Entry 6EU2 (electron microscopy, 3.40 A resolution); this record covers chains B and J of the 17 polymer chains in the assembly.

# Chain B
Molecule: DNA-directed RNA polymerase III subunit RPC2
Source organism: Saccharomyces cerevisiae (strain ATCC 204508 / S288c)
Notes: EC 2.7.7.6
Reference sequence: P22276 (RPC2_YEAST); residue numbers follow UniProt; this construct covers 1-1149
Sequence (1149 residues; numbered 1 to 1149; the number before each row is that of its first residue):
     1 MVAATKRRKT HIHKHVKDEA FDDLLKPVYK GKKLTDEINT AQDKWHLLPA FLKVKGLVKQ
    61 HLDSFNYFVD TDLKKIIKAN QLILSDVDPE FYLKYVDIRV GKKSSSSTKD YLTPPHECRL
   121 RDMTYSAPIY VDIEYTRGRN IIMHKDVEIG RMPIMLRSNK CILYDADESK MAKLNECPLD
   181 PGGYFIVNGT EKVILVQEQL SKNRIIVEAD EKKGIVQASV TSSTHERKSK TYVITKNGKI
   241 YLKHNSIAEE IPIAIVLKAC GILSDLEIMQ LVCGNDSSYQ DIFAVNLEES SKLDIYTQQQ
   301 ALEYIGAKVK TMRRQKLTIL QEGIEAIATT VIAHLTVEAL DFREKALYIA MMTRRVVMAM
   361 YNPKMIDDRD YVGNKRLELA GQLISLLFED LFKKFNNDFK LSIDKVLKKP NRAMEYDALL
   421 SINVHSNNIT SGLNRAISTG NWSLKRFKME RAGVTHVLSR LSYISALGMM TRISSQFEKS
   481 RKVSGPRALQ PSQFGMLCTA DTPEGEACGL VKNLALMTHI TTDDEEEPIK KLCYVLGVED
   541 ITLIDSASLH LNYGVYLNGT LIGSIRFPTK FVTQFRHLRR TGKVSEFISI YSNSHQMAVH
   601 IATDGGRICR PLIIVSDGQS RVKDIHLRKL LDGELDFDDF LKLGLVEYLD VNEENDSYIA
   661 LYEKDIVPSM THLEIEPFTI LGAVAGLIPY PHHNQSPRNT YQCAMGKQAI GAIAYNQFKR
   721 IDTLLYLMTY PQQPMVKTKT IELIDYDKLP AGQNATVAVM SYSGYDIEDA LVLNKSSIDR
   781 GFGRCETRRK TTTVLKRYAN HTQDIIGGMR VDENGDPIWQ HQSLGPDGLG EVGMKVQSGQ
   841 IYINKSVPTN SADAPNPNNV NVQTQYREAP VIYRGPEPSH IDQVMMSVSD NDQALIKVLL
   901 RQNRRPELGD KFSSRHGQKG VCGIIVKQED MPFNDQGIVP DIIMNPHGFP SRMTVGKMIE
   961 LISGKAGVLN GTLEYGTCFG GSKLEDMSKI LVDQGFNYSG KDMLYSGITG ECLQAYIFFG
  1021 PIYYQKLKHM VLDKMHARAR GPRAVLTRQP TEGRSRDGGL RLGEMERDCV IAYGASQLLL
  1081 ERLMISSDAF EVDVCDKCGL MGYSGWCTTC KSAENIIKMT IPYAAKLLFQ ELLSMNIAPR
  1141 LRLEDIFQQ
Disordered / not traced: 1-35
UniProt features mapped onto this chain:
  - zinc finger: C1095 to C1110 (C4-type)
  - binding site (Zn(2+)): C1095, C1098, C1107, C1110
Metal / ion sites: Zn2+: C1095, K1097, C1107

# Chain J
Molecule: DNA-directed RNA polymerases I, II, and III subunit RPABC5
Source organism: Saccharomyces cerevisiae (strain ATCC 204508 / S288c)
Reference sequence: P22139 (RPAB5_YEAST); residues 1-70 here = UniProt positions 1-70
Sequence (70 residues; row label = number of the first residue in the row):
     1 MIVPVRCFSC GKVVGDKWES YLNLLQEDEL DEGTALSRLG LKRYCCRRMI LTHVDLIEKF
    61 LRYNPLEKRD
Disordered / not traced: 69-70
UniProt features mapped onto this chain:
  - binding site (Zn(2+)): C7, C10, C45, C46
  - cross-link: K59 (Glycyl lysine isopeptide (Lys-Gly) (interchain with G-Cter in ubiquitin))
Metal / ion sites: Zn2+: C10, C45, C46

# Interface between chain B and chain J
Pairs across the interface (70):
  A172(B) with Y63(J), hydrophobic
  N175(B) with Y63(J)
  E176(B) with Y63(J), hydrogen bond (backbone-side chain)
  C177(B) with Y63(J)
  P178(B) with Y63(J)
  A714(B) with F60(J)
  Y715(B) with L56(J), hydrophobic; K59(J); F60(J); R62(J); Y63(J)
  Q717(B) with F60(J)
  F718(B) with M1(J), hydrophobic; F60(J), hydrophobic
  K719(B) with Y63(J); P65(J)
  T729(B) with M1(J)
  Y730(B) with I2(J); P4(J), hydrophobic
  P731(B) with M1(J); V54(J)
  Q732(B) with R48(J), hydrogen bond; M49(J); T52(J)
  Q733(B) with L51(J); T52(J); V54(J)
  M735(B) with R48(J); T52(J)
  D747(B) with V54(J)
  K748(B) with L56(J)
  L749(B) with L56(J), hydrophobic
  P750(B) with V54(J), hydrophobic
  Q753(B) with F8(J)
  N754(B) with R48(J), hydrogen bond (backbone-side chain); T52(J), hydrogen bond
  T756(B) with S9(J)
  S776(B) with F8(J)
  S777(B) with F8(J), hydrogen bond (side chain-backbone)
  R780(B) with R6(J); C7(J); F8(J); S9(J); C10(J); G11(J)
  G781(B) with F8(J)
  F782(B) with F8(J), hydrophobic
  Q928(B) with S9(J)
  Q936(B) with R43(J)
  G937(B) with R43(J), hydrogen bond (backbone-side chain)
  I938(B) with R43(J); Y44(J); C45(J), hydrophobic
  V939(B) with S9(J), hydrogen bond (backbone-side chain)
  K965(B) with Y44(J)
  G967(B) with L51(J)
  V968(B) with Y44(J); R47(J); R48(J); L51(J), hydrophobic
  L969(B) with Y44(J), hydrophobic; R47(J)
  G971(B) with E32(J); G33(J); L51(J)
  L973(B) with L51(J), hydrophobic; T52(J)
  F996(B) with Y44(J), hydrophobic
  D1002(B) with Y44(J)
  F1019(B) with Y44(J)
Other interface residues (no listed pair), chain B (49 interface residues in all): E168, M171, N716, P734, N934, D941, N970
Other interface residues (no listed pair), chain J (27 interface residues in all): H53

# Summary
The interface between chain B and chain J involves 49 residues on one side and 27 on the other; the contacts
include 7 hydrogen bonds. Polar contacts include E176(B)-Y63(J), Q732(B)-R48(J) and N754(B)-R48(J).
Chain B is DNA-directed RNA polymerase III subunit RPC2 and chain J is DNA-directed RNA polymerases I, II, and
III subunit RPABC5, both from Saccharomyces cerevisiae (strain ATCC 204508 / S288c); the structure, Apo RNA
Polymerase III - open conformation (oPOL3), was determined by electron microscopy (same publication as 6EU0,
6EU1 and 6EU3).
